PDB entry 8Y73 | electron microscopy, 2.84 A resolution | chains A and E of the 6 polymer chains in the assembly

[Chain A]
Molecule: Guanine nucleotide-binding protein G(i) subunit alpha-1
From: Homo sapiens
UniProtKB: P63096 (GNAI1_HUMAN); residue numbers follow UniProt; this construct covers 1-354
Sequence (354 residues; row label = number of the first residue in the row):
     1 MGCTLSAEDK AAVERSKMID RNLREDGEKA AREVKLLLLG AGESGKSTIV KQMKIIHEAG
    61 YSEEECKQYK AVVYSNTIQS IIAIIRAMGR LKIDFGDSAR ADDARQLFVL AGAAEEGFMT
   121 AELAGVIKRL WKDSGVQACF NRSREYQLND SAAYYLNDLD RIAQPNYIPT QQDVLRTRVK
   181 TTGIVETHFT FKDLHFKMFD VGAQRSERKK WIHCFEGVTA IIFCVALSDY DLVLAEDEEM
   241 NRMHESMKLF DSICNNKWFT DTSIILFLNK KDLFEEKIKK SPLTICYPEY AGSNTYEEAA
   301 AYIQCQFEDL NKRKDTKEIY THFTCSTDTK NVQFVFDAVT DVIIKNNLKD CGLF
Disordered / not traced: 1-3, 56-181
Sequence notes: engineered mutation A203 (Gly in P63096), S326 (Ala in P63096)
Curated features (UniProtKB/Swiss-Prot):
  - region: K35 to T48 (G1 motif), D173 to T181 (G2 motif), F196 to G202, Q204, R205 (G3 motif), I265 to D272 (G4 motif), T324, C325, T327 to T329 (G5 motif)
  - binding site (GTP): E43 to T48, S151, L175 to T181, D200 to G202, Q204, N269 to D272
  - binding site (Mg(2+)): S47, T181
  - modified residue: R178 (ADP-ribosylarginine), Q204 (Deamidated glutamine), C351 (ADP-ribosylcysteine)
  - lipidation: G2 (N-myristoyl glycine), C3 (S-palmitoyl cysteine)
  - natural variant: G40 (G40C: In NEDHISB; G40R: In NEDHISB), G45 (G45D: In NEDHISB), T48 (T48I: In NEDHISB; T48K: In NEDHISB), Q52 (Q52P: In NEDHISB), S75 (deletion: In NEDHISB; uncertain significance), Q172 (deletion: In NEDHISB), D173 (D173V: In NEDHISB), E186 to F189 (deletion: In NEDHISB; uncertain significance), C224 (C224Y: In NEDHISB), K270 (K270N: In NEDHISB; K270R: In NEDHISB), D272 (D272G: In NEDHISB), V332 (V332E: In NEDHISB; uncertain significance)
  - mutagenesis: G42 (G42R: Abolishes switch to an activated conformation and dissociation from beta and gamma subunits upon GTP binding. Abolishes interaction with RGS family members), E116 (E116L: Enhances interaction (inactive GDP-bound) with RGS14), Q147 (Q147L: Enhances interaction (inactive GDP-bound) with RGS14), E245 (E245L: Enhances interaction (inactive GDP-bound) with RGS14)

[Chain E]
Molecule: scFv16
From: synthetic construct
Notes: antibody fragment or engineered binder
Sequence (248 residues; each row starts with the number of its first residue):
     1 MVQLVESGGG LVQPGGSRKL SCSASGFAFS SFGMHWVRQA PEKGLEWVAY ISSGSGTIYY
    61 ADTVKGRFTI SRDDPKNTLF LQMTSLRSED TAMYYCVRSI YYYGSSPFDF WGQGTTLTVS
   121 AGGGGSGGGG SGGGGSADIV MTQATSSVPV TPGESVSISC RSSKSLLHSN GNTYLYWFLQ
   181 RPGQSPQLLI YRMSNLASGV PDRFSGSGSG TAFTLTISRL EAEDVGVYYC MQHLEYPLTF
   241 GAGTKLEL
Disordered / not traced: 1, 122-137
Disulfides: C160-C230

[How chain A and chain E interact]
Pairs across the interface (26; chain A residue first):
  T4(A) - H168(E)
  L5(A) - H168(E)
  S6(A) - H168(E)  hydrogen bond (backbone-side chain)
  S6(A) - N170(E)
  S6(A) - Y174(E)  hydrogen bond
  A7(A) - H233(E)
  A7(A) - L234(E)
  A7(A) - Y236(E)  hydrophobic
  E8(A) - Y101(E)
  E8(A) - P107(E)
  E8(A) - Y174(E)
  E8(A) - Y176(E)  hydrogen bond
  E8(A) - R192(E)  salt bridge
  E8(A) - H233(E)
  D9(A) - N170(E)  hydrogen bond
  A11(A) - Y101(E)  hydrophobic
  A12(A) - Y101(E)
  E14(A) - S52(E)  hydrogen bond
  E14(A) - S53(E)
  E14(A) - G56(E)
  E14(A) - T57(E)
  R15(A) - I100(E)
  R15(A) - Y101(E)
  R15(A) - Y102(E)
  M18(A) - S53(E)
  M18(A) - G54(E)

[Summary]
The interface between chain A and chain E involves 11 residues on one side and 17 on the other, with 5
hydrogen bonds and 1 salt bridge. Polar pairs include E8(A)-R192(E), S6(A)-H168(E) and S6(A)-Y174(E).
Chain A is Guanine nucleotide-binding protein G(i) subunit alpha-1 (Homo sapiens) and chain E is scFv16
(synthetic construct); the structure, positive allosteric modulator(MPAM-15)-bound mu-opioid receptor-Gi
complex, was determined by electron microscopy.
